4NO9 - chains M and b of the 28 polymer chains in the assembly; structure by X-ray diffraction, 2.90 A resolution.

# Chain M
Molecule: Proteasome subunit beta type-7
From: Saccharomyces cerevisiae
Notes: EC 3.4.25.1
Reference sequence: P30657 (PSB7_YEAST); residues -12 to 233 here correspond to UniProt positions 21-266 (UniProt number = residue number + 33)
Sequence (246 residues; row label = number of the first residue in the row; numbers below 1 keep their minus sign (Thr-12 is residue -12)):
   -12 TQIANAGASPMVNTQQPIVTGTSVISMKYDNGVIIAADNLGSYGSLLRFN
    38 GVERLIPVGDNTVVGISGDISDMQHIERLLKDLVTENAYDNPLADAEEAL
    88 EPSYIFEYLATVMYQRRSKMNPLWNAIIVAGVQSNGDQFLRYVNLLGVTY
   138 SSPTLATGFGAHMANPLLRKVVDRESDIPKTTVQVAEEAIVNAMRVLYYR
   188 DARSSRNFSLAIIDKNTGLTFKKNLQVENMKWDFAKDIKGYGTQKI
Not modelled in the structure: -12 to 0

# Chain b
Molecule: Proteasome subunit beta type-1
From: Saccharomyces cerevisiae
Notes: EC 3.4.25.1
Reference sequence: P38624 (PSB1_YEAST); residues 1-196 here correspond to UniProt positions 20-215 (UniProt number = residue number + 19)
Sequence (196 residues; each row starts with the number of its first residue):
     1 TSIMAVTFKDGVILGADSRTTTGAYIANRVTDKLTRVHDKIWCCRSGSAA
    51 DTQAIADIVQYHLELYTSQYGTPSTETAASVFKELCYENKDNLTAGIIVA
   101 GYDDKNKGEVYTIPLGGSVHKLPYAIAGSGSTFIYGYCDKNFRENMSKEE
   151 TVDFIKHSLSQAIKWDGSSGGVIRMVVLTAAGVERLIFYPDEYEQL
UniProt features mapped onto this chain:
  - active site: Thr1 (Nucleophile)

# Interface between chain M and chain b
Contacting residue pairs - 62 pairs, chain M then chain b:
  Ser32(M) - Trp165(b)
  Ser32(M) - Asp166(b)
  Ser32(M) - Gly167(b)  hydrogen bond (backbone-backbone)
  Leu33(M) - Phe133(b)  hydrophobic
  Leu33(M) - Trp165(b)
  Leu34(M) - Lys164(b)
  Leu34(M) - Trp165(b)  hydrogen bond (backbone-backbone)
  Leu34(M) - Asp166(b)
  Leu34(M) - Gly167(b)
  Arg35(M) - Trp165(b)
  Phe146(M) - Ala24(b)  hydrophobic
  Phe146(M) - Tyr25(b)
  Tyr185(M) - Glu194(b)  hydrogen bond
  Tyr186(M) - Ile26(b)
  Tyr186(M) - Arg29(b)
  Arg187(M) - Ala24(b)
  Arg187(M) - Tyr25(b)
  Arg187(M) - Ile26(b)  hydrogen bond (backbone-backbone)
  Arg187(M) - Ala27(b)  hydrogen bond (side chain-backbone)
  Arg187(M) - Arg29(b)
  Asp188(M) - Ala24(b)
  Asp188(M) - Ile26(b)
  Ala189(M) - Arg19(b)
  Ala189(M) - Thr21(b)
  Ala189(M) - Ala24(b)  hydrogen bond (backbone-backbone)
  Ala189(M) - Ile26(b)
  Ala189(M) - Gly167(b)
  Arg193(M) - Asp191(b)  salt bridge
  Arg193(M) - Glu194(b)  salt bridge
  Lys218(M) - Arg29(b)  hydrogen bond (backbone-side chain)
  Trp219(M) - Arg29(b)
  Trp219(M) - Gly171(b)
  Trp219(M) - Val172(b)  hydrophobic
  Trp219(M) - Tyr189(b)
  Trp219(M) - Pro190(b)
  Asp220(M) - Tyr189(b)
  Phe221(M) - Arg29(b)
  Phe221(M) - Val30(b)  hydrophobic
  Ala222(M) - Val30(b)  hydrophobic
  Ala222(M) - Val172(b)  hydrophobic
  Ala222(M) - Arg174(b)  hydrogen bond (backbone-side chain)
  Ala222(M) - Ile187(b)  hydrophobic
  Lys223(M) - Ile187(b)
  Lys223(M) - Tyr189(b)
  Ile225(M) - Val30(b)
  Ile225(M) - Arg174(b)  hydrogen bond (backbone-side chain)
  Lys226(M) - Asp32(b)
  Gly227(M) - Asp32(b)  hydrogen bond (backbone-side chain)
  Tyr228(M) - Thr35(b)
  Tyr228(M) - Arg45(b)
  Tyr228(M) - Gln53(b)  hydrogen bond (side chain-backbone)
  Tyr228(M) - Ala56(b)
  Tyr228(M) - Asp57(b)  hydrogen bond
  Gln231(M) - Asp32(b)
  Gln231(M) - Leu34(b)
  Gln231(M) - Thr35(b)
  Gln231(M) - Arg36(b)  hydrogen bond (side chain-backbone)
  Gln231(M) - Trp42(b)
  Gln231(M) - Arg185(b)
  Ile233(M) - Trp42(b)
  Ile233(M) - Val183(b)  hydrophobic
  Ile233(M) - Arg185(b)  hydrogen bond (backbone-side chain)
Also at the interface, not in a pair above, chain M (26 interface residues in all): Met150, Arg190, Met217
Also at the interface, not in a pair above, chain b (36 interface residues in all): Gly23, Asn28, Ile163, Ser168

# Overview
The interface between chain M and chain b involves 26 residues on one side and 36 on the other, with 14
hydrogen bonds and 2 salt bridges. Polar pairs include Arg193(M)-Asp191(b), Arg193(M)-Glu194(b) and
Tyr185(M)-Glu194(b). UniProt lists active-site residue Thr1(b) on chain b.
Here chain M is Proteasome subunit beta type-7 and chain b is Proteasome subunit beta type-1, both from
Saccharomyces cerevisiae. Entry 4NO9 (yCP in complex with Z-Leu-Leu-Leu-epoxyketone) was determined by X-ray
diffraction together with 4NNN, 4NNW, 4NO1, 4NO6 and 4NO8 from the same study.
